PDB entry 7ZPI | electron microscopy, 5.91 A resolution (low resolution: residue-level contacts below are approximate; hydrogen-bond / salt-bridge calls are withheld) | chains A and B

# Chain A
Molecule: Endoribonuclease Dicer
From: Mus musculus
Notes: EC 3.1.26.3
UniProt: Q8R418 (DICER_MOUSE); residue numbers follow UniProt; this construct covers 1-1916
Amino-acid sequence (2004 residues; numbered -52 to 1951; the number before each row is that of its first residue; numbers below 1 keep their minus sign (Met-52 is residue -52)):
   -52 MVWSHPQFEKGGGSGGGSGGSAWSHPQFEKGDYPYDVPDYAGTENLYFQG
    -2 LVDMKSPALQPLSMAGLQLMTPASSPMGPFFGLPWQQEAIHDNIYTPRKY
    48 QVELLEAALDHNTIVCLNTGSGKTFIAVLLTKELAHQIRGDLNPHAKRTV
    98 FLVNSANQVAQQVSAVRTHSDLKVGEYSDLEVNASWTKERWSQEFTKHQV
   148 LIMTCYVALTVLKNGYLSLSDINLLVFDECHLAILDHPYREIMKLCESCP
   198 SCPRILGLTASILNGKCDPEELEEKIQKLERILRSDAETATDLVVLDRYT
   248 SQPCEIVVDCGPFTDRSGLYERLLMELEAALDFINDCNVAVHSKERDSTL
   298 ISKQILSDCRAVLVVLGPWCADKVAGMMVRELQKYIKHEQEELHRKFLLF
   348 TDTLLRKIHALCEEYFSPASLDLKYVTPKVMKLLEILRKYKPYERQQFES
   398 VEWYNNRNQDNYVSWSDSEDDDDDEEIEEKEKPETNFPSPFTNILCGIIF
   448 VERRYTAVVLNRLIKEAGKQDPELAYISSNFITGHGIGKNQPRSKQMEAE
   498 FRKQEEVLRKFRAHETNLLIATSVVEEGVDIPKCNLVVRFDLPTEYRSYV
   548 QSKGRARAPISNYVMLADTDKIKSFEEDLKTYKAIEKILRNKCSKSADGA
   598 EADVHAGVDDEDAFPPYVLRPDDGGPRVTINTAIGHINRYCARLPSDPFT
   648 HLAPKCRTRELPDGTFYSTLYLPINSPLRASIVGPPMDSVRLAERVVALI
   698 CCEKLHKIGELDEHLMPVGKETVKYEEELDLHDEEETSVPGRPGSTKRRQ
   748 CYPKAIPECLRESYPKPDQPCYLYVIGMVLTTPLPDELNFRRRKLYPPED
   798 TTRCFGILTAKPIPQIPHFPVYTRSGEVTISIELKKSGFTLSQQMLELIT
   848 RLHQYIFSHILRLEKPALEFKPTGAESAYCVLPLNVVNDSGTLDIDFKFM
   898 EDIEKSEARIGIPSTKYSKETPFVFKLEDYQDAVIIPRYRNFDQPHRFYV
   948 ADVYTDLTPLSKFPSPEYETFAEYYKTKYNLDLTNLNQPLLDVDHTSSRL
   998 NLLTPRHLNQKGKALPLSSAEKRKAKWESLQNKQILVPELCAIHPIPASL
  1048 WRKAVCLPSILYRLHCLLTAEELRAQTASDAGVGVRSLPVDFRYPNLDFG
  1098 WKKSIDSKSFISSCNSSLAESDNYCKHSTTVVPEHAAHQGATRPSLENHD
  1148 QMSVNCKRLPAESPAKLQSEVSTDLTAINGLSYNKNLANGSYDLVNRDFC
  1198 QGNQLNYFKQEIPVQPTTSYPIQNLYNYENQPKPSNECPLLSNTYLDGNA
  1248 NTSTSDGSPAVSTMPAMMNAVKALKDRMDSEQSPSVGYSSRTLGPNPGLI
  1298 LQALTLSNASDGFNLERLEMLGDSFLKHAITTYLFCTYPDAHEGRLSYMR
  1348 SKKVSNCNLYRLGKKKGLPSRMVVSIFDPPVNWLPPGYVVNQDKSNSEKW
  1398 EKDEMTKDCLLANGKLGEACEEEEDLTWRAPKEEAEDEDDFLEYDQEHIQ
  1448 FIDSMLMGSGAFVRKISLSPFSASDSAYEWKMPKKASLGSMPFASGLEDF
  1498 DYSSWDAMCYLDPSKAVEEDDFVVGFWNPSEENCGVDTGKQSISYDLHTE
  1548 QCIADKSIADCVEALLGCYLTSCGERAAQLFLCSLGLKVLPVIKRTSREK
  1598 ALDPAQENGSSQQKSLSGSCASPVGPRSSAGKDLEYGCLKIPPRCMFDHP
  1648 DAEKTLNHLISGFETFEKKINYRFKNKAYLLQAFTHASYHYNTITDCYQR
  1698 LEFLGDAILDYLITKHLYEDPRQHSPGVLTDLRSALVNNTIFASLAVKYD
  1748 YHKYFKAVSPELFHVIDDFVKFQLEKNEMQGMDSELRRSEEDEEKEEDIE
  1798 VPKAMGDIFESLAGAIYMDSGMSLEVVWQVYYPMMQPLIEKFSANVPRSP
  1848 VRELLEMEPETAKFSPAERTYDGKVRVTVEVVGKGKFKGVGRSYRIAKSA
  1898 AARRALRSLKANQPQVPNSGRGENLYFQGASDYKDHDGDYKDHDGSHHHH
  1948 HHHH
Disordered / not traced: -52 to 738, 1005-1032, 1087-1289, 1390-1542, 1588-1648, 1774-1795, 1911-1951
Sequence notes: initiating methionine (-52); expression tag (-51 to 0, 1917-1951); conflict Ser1110 (Thr in Q8R418), Ser1619 (Ala in Q8R418)
Curated features (UniProtKB/Swiss-Prot):
  - motif: Asp175 to His178 (DECH box)
  - binding site (ATP): Leu64 to Thr71
  - binding site (Mg(2+)): Glu1316, Glu1395, Glu1398, Glu1699, Asp1804, Glu1807
  - site: Lys1800 (Important for activity)
  - modified residue (Phosphoserine): Ser413, Ser415, Ser1016, Ser1160, Ser1456, Ser1464, Ser1466, Ser1862
  - mutagenesis: Lys1800 (K1800A/R/S/T: Loss of activity)
What the authors report for this chain:
  - mutagenesis - V1755A/F1760A: increased catalytic activity
  - catalytic residues: Glu1560, Glu1807 (citing earlier work)

# Chain B
Molecule: 59-nt precursor of miR-15a
Sequence (59 nucleotides; each row starts with the number of its first residue):
     1 UAGCAGCACAUAAUGGUUUGUGGAUGUUGAAAAGGUGCAGGCCAUACUGU
    51 GCUGCCUCA
Disordered / not traced: 30-33

# Interface between chain A and chain B
Contacting residue pairs (40):
  Arg739(A) - G37(B)
  Arg739(A) - C38(B)
  Ser742(A) - C38(B)
  Thr743(A) - A13(B)
  Thr743(A) - A39(B)
  Lys744(A) - U14(B)
  Lys744(A) - G15(B)
  Arg746(A) - A12(B)
  Arg746(A) - A13(B)
  Ile857(A) - U1(B)
  Arg859(A) - U1(B)
  Arg937(A) - C58(B)
  Arg937(A) - A59(B)
  Asn938(A) - C58(B)
  His943(A) - U1(B)
  Arg944(A) - U1(B)
  Phe960(A) - A59(B)
  Ser962(A) - A59(B)
  Tyr965(A) - A59(B)
  Tyr971(A) - A59(B)
  Lys975(A) - A59(B)
  Tyr976(A) - C58(B)
  Tyr976(A) - A59(B)
  His992(A) - U1(B)
  Thr993(A) - U1(B)
  Ser994(A) - U1(B)
  Ser995(A) - A2(B)
  Arg1003(A) - G51(B)
  Trp1048(A) - U1(B)
  Ser1304(A) - A12(B)
  Asn1305(A) - U11(B)
  Asn1305(A) - A12(B)
  Asn1353(A) - C38(B)
  Asp1375(A) - G49(B)
  Lys1553(A) - A39(B)
  Lys1553(A) - G40(B)
  Tyr1891(A) - U19(B)
  Arg1892(A) - U19(B)
  Arg1892(A) - G20(B)
  Lys1895(A) - U19(B)
Other interface residues (no listed pair), chain A (36 interface residues in all): Gln941, Glu964, Ser1307, Ile1373, Arg1866
Other interface residues (no listed pair), chain B (20 interface residues in all): A10, G29, U48

# Overview
36 residues of chain A and 20 residues of chain B are in contact. UniProt lists 8 ATP-binding residues, 6
Mg2+-binding residues and one mutagenesis site on chain A. The paper reports catalytic residues Glu1560(A) and
Glu1807(A); V1755A/F1760A of chain A increase catalytic activity.
Chain A is Endoribonuclease Dicer (Mus musculus) and chain B is a 59-nt precursor of miR-15a; the structure,
Mammalian Dicer in the "dicing state" with pre-miR-15a substrate, was determined by electron microscopy
together with 7ZPJ, 7YYM, 7YYN, 7YZ4 and 7ZPK from the same study.
